7FIE - chains D and A of the 7 polymer chains in the assembly; structure by electron microscopy, 2.36 A resolution.

Chain D (and A):
Name: Lon protease
Source organism: Meiothermus taiwanensis
Notes: EC 3.4.21.53; chain A of this document is another copy of the same molecule, construct and numbering; everything in this record applies to it too
Reference sequence: A0A059VAZ3 (A0A059VAZ3_9DEIN); residues 1-793 here = UniProt positions 1-793
Chain sequence (806 residues; each row starts with the number of its first residue):
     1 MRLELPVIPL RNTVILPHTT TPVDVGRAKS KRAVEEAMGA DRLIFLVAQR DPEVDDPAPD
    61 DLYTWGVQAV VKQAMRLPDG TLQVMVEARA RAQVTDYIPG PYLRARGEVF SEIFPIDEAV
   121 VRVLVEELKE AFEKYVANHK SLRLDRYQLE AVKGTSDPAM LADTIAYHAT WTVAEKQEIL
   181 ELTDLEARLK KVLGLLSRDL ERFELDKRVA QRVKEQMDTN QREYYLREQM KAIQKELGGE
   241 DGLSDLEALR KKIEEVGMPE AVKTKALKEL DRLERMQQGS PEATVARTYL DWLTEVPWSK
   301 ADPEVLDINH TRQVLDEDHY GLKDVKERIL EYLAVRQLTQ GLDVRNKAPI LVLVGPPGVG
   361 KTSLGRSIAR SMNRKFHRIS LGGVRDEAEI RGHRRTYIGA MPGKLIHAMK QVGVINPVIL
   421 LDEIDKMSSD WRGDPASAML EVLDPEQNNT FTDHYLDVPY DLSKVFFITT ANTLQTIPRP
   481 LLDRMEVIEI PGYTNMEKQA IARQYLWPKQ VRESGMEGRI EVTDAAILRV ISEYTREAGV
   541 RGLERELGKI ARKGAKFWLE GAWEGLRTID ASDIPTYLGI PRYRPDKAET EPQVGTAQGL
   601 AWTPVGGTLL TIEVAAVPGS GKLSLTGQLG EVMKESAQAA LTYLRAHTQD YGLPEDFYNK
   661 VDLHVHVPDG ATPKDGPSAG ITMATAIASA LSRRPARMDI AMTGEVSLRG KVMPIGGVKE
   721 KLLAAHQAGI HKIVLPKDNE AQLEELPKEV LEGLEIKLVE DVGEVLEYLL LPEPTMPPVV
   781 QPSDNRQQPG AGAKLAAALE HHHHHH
Disordered / not traced: 1, 781-806
Sequence notes: expression tag (794-806)
Small-molecule neighbours:
  - ATP-gamma-S (AGS; phosphothiophosphoric acid-adenylate ester), molecule 1: D318, H319, Y320, P357, G358, V359, G360, K361, T362, S363, D422, Y493, I501, Y505, L506, V540, R541, E544
  - ATP-gamma-S (AGS), molecule 2: E446, P480, R484
What the authors report for this chain:
  - catalytic residues: S678 (citing earlier work)

Interface between chain D and chain A:
Contacting residue pairs - 20 pairs, chain D then chain A:
  H139(D) with V120(A)
  K140(D) with V123(A); L124(A); E127(A), salt bridge
  S141(D) with E186(A)
  R143(D) with D117(A); V120(A); V121(A); L124(A); L185(A), hydrogen bond (side chain-backbone); E186(A), salt bridge
  L144(D) with V120(A)
  D145(D) with I116(A); D117(A)
  R146(D) with A119(A); V120(A)
  D218(D) with E201(A)
  R222(D) with E201(A)
  Y225(D) with R202(A); D206(A)
Interface residues without a listed pair, chain A (15 interface residues in all): E118, L205

Overview:
10 residues of chain D face 15 of chain A across their interface; the contacts include 1 hydrogen bond and 2
salt bridges. Polar pairs include K140(D)-E127(A), R143(D)-E186(A) and R143(D)-L185(A). Chain D binds
ATP-gamma-S. From the paper: the catalytic residue S678(D).
Chain D and chain A are both Lon protease (Meiothermus taiwanensis); the structure, Processive cleavage of
substrate at individual proteolytic active sites of the Lon protease complex (conformation 2), was determined
by electron microscopy, deposited together with 7EV4, 7EV6, 7FID and 7FIZ.
